PDB entry 1N7I | X-ray diffraction, 2.80 A resolution | chain A

# Chain A
Molecule: Phenylethanolamine N-methyltransferase
Organism: Homo sapiens
Notes: EC 2.1.1.28
UniProtKB: P11086 (PNMT_HUMAN); residues 1-282 here = UniProt positions 1-282
Amino-acid sequence (282 residues; each row starts with the number of its first residue):
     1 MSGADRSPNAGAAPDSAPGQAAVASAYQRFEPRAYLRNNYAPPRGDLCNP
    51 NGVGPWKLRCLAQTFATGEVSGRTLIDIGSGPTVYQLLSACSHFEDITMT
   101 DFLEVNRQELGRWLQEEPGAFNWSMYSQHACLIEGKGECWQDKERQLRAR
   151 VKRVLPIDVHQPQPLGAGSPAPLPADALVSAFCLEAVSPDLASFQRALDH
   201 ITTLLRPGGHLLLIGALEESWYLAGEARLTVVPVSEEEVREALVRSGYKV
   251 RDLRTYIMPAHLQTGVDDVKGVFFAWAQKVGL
Unresolved in the structure: 1-21
Residues lining bound ligands:
  - LY1 (8,9-dichloro-2,3,4,5-tetrahydro-1H-benzo[c]azepine): Tyr35, Asn39, Tyr40, Arg44, Val53, Lys57, Phe182, Glu219, Tyr222, Met258, Asp267, Val269, Val272
  - S-adenosylhomocysteine (SAH): Tyr27, Phe30, Tyr35, Tyr40, Gly79, Ser80, Gly81, Pro82, Thr83, Tyr85, Gln86, Asp101, Phe102, Leu103, Asn106, Ile157, Asp158, Val159, His160, Ala181, Phe182, Cys183, Ala186, Val187, Tyr222

# In short
Ligands of chain A: S-adenosylhomocysteine and compound LY1.
Chain A is Phenylethanolamine N-methyltransferase (Homo sapiens); the structure, The structure of
Phenylethanolamine N-methyltransferase in complex with S-adenosylhomocysteine and the inhibitor LY134046, was
determined by X-ray diffraction, deposited together with 1N7J.
